PDB entry 8QEU | X-ray diffraction, 1.50 A resolution | chains A and C of the 3 polymer chains in the assembly

== Chain A (and C) ==
Name: Ornithine transcarbamylase, chloroplastic
From: Arabidopsis thaliana
Notes: EC 2.1.3.3; chain C of this document is another copy of the same molecule, construct and numbering; everything in this record applies to it too
UniProtKB: O50039 (OTC_ARATH); residues 54-375 here = UniProt positions 54-375
Amino-acid sequence (324 residues; each row starts with the number of its first residue):
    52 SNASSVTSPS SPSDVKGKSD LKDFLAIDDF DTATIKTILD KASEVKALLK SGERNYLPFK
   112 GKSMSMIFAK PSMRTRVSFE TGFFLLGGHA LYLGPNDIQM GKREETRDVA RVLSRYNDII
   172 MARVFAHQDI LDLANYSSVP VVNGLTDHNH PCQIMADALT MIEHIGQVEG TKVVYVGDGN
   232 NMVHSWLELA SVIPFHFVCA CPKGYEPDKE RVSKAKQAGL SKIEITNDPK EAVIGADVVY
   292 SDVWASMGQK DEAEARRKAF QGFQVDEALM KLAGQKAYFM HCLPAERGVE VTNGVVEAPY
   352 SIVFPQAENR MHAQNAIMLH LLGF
Not modelled in the structure: 52-71
Differences from the reference sequence: expression tag (52-53)
Metal / ion sites: Na+ site 1: Thr126 (together with sulfate ion); Na+ site 2 near Asp302 (its only coordinating residue here)
Ligand contacts: L-ornithine (ORN): Leu196, His201, Asn231, Asn232, Met233, Asp293, Val294, Ser297, Met298, Cys333, Leu334, Pro335
Curated features (UniProtKB/Swiss-Prot):
  - active site: Cys333 (Proton acceptor)
  - binding site (carbamoyl phosphate): Ser123 to Thr126, Arg174, His201, Gln204, Cys333, Leu334, Arg361
  - binding site (L-ornithine): Asn232, Asp293, Ser297, Met298
  - modified residue: Ala54 (N-acetylalanine)
Reported in the primary citation:
  - self-association interface (contacts with another copy of this molecule): Gly138 to Asp169
  - binding site for L-ornithine: Lys121, Asn232, Asp293, Ser297 to Gly299, Leu334
  - conformationally variable residues (helix shift, loop rearrangement, side-chain flip): Val294 to Ala304
  - contacts within the chain: Trp295-Arg307 (hydrogen bond), Ala296-Lys301 (hydrogen bond), Ser297-Gln300 (backbone contact), Gln300-Arg307
  - catalytic residues: Ser297 to Gly299 (proposed by the authors, not directly observed)

== Interface between chain A and chain C ==
Residue-residue contacts (56; chain A residue first):
  Arg105(A) - Gly112(C)  hydrogen bond (side chain-backbone)
  Pro122(A) - Asn147(C)
  Pro122(A) - Asp148(C)
  Pro122(A) - Gln150(C)
  Pro122(A) - Arg154(C)
  Ser123(A) - Asp148(C)  hydrogen bond (backbone-backbone)
  Ser123(A) - Ile149(C)
  Met124(A) - Ile149(C)  hydrophobic
  Met124(A) - Arg154(C)
  Met124(A) - Glu155(C)
  Met124(A) - Val160(C)  hydrophobic
  Met124(A) - Val163(C)  hydrophobic
  Met124(A) - Leu164(C)  hydrophobic
  Arg125(A) - Arg154(C)
  Arg125(A) - Glu155(C)  salt bridge
  Arg125(A) - Val163(C)
  Arg125(A) - Tyr167(C)
  Arg127(A) - Tyr143(C)  hydrogen bond (side chain-backbone)
  Arg127(A) - Leu144(C)
  Arg127(A) - Asp148(C)  salt bridge
  Val128(A) - Ser116(C)
  Val128(A) - Leu142(C)  hydrophobic
  Val128(A) - Leu144(C)  hydrophobic
  Val128(A) - Leu164(C)  hydrophobic
  Val128(A) - Tyr167(C)  hydrophobic
  Val128(A) - Asn168(C)
  Ser129(A) - Tyr167(C)
  Glu131(A) - His140(C)  salt bridge
  Glu131(A) - Leu142(C)
  Thr132(A) - Ser114(C)
  Thr132(A) - Leu142(C)
  Thr132(A) - Tyr167(C)
  Thr132(A) - Asn168(C)  hydrogen bond
  Phe135(A) - Lys113(C)
  Phe135(A) - His140(C)
  Leu136(A) - Gly112(C)
  Tyr143(A) - Asp148(C)  hydrogen bond
  Met298(A) - Arg154(C)  hydrogen bond
  Pro335(A) - Arg154(C)
  Pro335(A) - Glu155(C)
  Arg338(A) - Glu156(C)  salt bridge
  Arg338(A) - Arg158(C)
  Arg338(A) - Asp159(C)  salt bridge
  Arg338(A) - Arg162(C)
  Asn344(A) - Arg158(C)  hydrogen bond
  Glu348(A) - Arg158(C)  salt bridge
  Glu348(A) - Arg162(C)  salt bridge
  Phe355(A) - Asp159(C)
  Phe355(A) - Arg162(C)
  Phe355(A) - Val163(C)  hydrophobic
  Phe355(A) - Arg166(C)
  Pro356(A) - Arg166(C)
  Ala358(A) - Tyr167(C)  hydrogen bond (backbone-side chain)
  Glu359(A) - Arg166(C)  salt bridge
  Glu359(A) - Tyr167(C)
  Arg361(A) - Tyr167(C)
Interface residues without a listed pair, chain A (26 interface residues in all): Arg174, Leu334, Met362
Interface residues without a listed pair, chain C (26 interface residues in all): Gly139, Ala141

== Overview ==
Chain A and chain C each contribute 26 residues to their interface; the contacts include 8 hydrogen bonds and
8 salt bridges. Polar pairs include Arg125(A)-Glu155(C), Arg127(A)-Asp148(C) and Glu131(A)-His140(C). Bound to
chain A: L-ornithine. The paper reports the catalytic residue Ser297(A); a binding site for L-ornithine at
Lys121(A), Asn232(A) and Asp293(A) among others.
Chain A and chain C are both Ornithine transcarbamylase, chloroplastic (Arabidopsis thaliana); the structure,
Crystal structure of ornithine transcarbamylase from Arabidopsis thaliana (AtOTC) in complex with ornithine,
was determined by X-ray diffraction, deposited together with 8QEV.
